PDB entry 8SEA | electron microscopy, 3.40 A resolution | chains A and C of the 4 polymer chains in the assembly

== Chain A ==
Molecule: Ubiquitin-like modifier-activating enzyme 7
From: Homo sapiens
UniProtKB: P41226 (UBA7_HUMAN); residues 1-1012 here = UniProt positions 1-1012
Chain sequence (1012 residues; row label = number of the first residue in the row):
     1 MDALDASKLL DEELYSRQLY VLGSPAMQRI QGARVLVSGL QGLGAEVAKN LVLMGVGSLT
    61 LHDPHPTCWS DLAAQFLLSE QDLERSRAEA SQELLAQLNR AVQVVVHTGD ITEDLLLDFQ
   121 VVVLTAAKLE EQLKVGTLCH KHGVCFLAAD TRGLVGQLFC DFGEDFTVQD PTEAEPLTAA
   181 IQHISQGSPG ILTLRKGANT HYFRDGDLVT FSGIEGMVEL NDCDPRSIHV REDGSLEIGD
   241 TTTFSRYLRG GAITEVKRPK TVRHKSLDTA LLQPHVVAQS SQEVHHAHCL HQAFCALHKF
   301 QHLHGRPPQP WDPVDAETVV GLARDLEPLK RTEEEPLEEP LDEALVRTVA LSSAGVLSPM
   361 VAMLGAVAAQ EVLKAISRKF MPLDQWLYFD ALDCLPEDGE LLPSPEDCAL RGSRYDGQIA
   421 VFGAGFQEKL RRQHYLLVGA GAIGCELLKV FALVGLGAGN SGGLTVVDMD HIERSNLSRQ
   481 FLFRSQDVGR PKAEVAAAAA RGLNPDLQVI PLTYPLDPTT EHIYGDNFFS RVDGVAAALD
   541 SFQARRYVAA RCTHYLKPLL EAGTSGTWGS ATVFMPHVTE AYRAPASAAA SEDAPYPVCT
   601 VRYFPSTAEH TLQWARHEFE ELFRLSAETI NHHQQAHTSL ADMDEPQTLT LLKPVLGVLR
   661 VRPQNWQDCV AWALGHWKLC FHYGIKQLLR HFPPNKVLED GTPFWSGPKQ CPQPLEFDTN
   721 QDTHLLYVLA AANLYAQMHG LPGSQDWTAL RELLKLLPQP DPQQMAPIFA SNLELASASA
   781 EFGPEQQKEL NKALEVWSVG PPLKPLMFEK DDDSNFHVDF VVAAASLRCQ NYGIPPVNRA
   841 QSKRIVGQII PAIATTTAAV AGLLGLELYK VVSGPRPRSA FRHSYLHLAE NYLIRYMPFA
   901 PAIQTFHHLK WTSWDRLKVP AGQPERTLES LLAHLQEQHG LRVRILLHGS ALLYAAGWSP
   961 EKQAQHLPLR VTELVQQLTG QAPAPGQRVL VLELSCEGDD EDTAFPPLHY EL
Unresolved in the structure: 1-20
Ligand contacts: adenosine monophosphate (AMP): Val-438, Gly-439, Ala-440, Gly-441, Ala-442, Ile-443, Val-467, Asp-468, Met-469, Asp-470, Asn-476, Lys-492, Pro-515, Leu-516, Ala-538, Leu-539, Asp-540, Ala-544
Curated features (UniProtKB/Swiss-Prot):
  - active site: Cys-599 (Glycyl thioester intermediate)
  - modified residue: Ser-266 (Phosphoserine)
  - natural variant: Glu-397 to Leu-1012 (deletion: Found in a small consanguineous family with learning disability; uncertain significance)
What the authors report for this chain:
  - catalytic residues: Cys-599 (citing earlier work)
  - catalytic residues: Arg-479 (by similarity / conservation)
  - mutagenesis - D468R: decreased catalytic activity on ISG15
  - specificity-determining residues: Ile-894, Tyr-896, Phe-899 (by similarity / conservation)
  - mutagenesis - R602D, H691D, D999R/E1001K: decreased catalytic activity with Ubiquitin/ISG15-conjugating enzyme E2 L6 (chain C)
  - specificity-determining residues: Ser-995, Asp-999 (proposed by the authors, not directly observed)
  - mutagenesis - K492A: decreased catalytic activity with Ubiquitin-like protein ISG15

== Chain C ==
Molecule: Ubiquitin/ISG15-conjugating enzyme E2 L6
From: Homo sapiens
Notes: EC 2.3.2.23
UniProtKB: O14933 (UB2L6_HUMAN); numbering as in UniProt (aligned over 2-153)
Chain sequence (152 residues; numbered 2 to 153; the number before each row is that of its first residue):
     2 MASMRVVKEL EDLQKKPPPY LRNLSSDDAN VLVWHALLLP DQPPYHLKAF NLRISFPPEY
    62 PFKPPMIKFT TKIYHPNVDE NGQICLPIIS SENWKPSTKT SQVLEALNVL VNRPNIREPK
   122 RMDLADLLTQ NPELFRKNAE EFTLRFGVDR PS
Construct notes: engineered mutation Ser-98 (Cys in O14933), Ser-102 (Cys in O14933), Lys-121 (Leu in O14933)
Curated features (UniProtKB/Swiss-Prot):
  - active site: Cys-86 (Glycyl thioester intermediate)
What the authors report for this chain:
  - catalytic residues: Cys-86 (citing earlier work)
  - mutagenesis - K9E, E119K/D127R: decreased catalytic activity with Ubiquitin-like modifier-activating enzyme 7 (chain A)
  - specificity-determining residues: Met-5, Lys-9 (proposed by the authors, not directly observed)
  - mutagenesis - R6D/K9E/E12K: abolished catalytic activity with Ubiquitin-like modifier-activating enzyme 7 (chain A)

== Interface between chain A and chain C ==
Contacting residue pairs (37):
  Ala-586(A) with Phe-63(C), hydrophobic
  Ala-590(A) with Phe-63(C)
  Pro-595(A) with Lys-64(C); Ser-92(C), hydrogen bond (backbone-side chain)
  Val-598(A) with Glu-119(C)
  Cys-599(A) with Glu-119(C)
  Arg-602(A) with Glu-119(C); Pro-120(C); Met-123(C), hydrogen bond
  Tyr-603(A) with Arg-118(C); Glu-119(C)
  Met-643(A) with Glu-81(C)
  His-691(A) with Met-123(C); Asp-127(C)
  Arg-944(A) with Glu-12(C), salt bridge
  Ile-945(A) with Val-8(C), hydrophobic; Lys-9(C); Glu-12(C)
  Leu-947(A) with Ser-4(C); Met-5(C), hydrophobic; Val-8(C), hydrophobic
  Gly-949(A) with Ser-4(C), hydrogen bond (backbone-side chain)
  Ser-950(A) with Ser-4(C); Val-32(C)
  Ala-951(A) with Asp-29(C); Ala-30(C)
  Leu-952(A) with Val-8(C), hydrophobic; Asp-29(C), hydrogen bond (backbone-backbone)
  Trp-958(A) with Asp-29(C)
  Lys-962(A) with Asp-29(C)
  Leu-978(A) with Ala-30(C)
  Glu-993(A) with Met-2(C); Met-5(C)
  Leu-994(A) with Met-5(C)
  Ser-995(A) with Met-5(C); Lys-9(C), hydrogen bond
  Asp-999(A) with Lys-9(C), salt bridge
Interface residues without a listed pair, chain A (32 interface residues in all): Ser-587, Asp-593, Ala-594, Gln-687, Glu-699, Asp-700, Gly-957, Asp-1000, Glu-1001
Interface residues without a listed pair, chain C (19 interface residues in all): Leu-33

== Overview ==
32 residues of chain A and 19 residues of chain C are in contact; the contacts include 5 hydrogen bonds and 2
salt bridges. Among the polar pairs are Arg-944(A)/Glu-12(C), Asp-999(A)/Lys-9(C) and Pro-595(A)/Ser-92(C).
From the paper: catalytic residues Cys-599(A), Arg-479(A) and Cys-86(C); R602D, H691D and D999R/E1001K of
chain A reduce catalytic activity with Ubiquitin/ISG15-conjugating enzyme E2 L6 (chain C); 8 substitutions
were tested in all.
Chain A is Ubiquitin-like modifier-activating enzyme 7 and chain C is Ubiquitin/ISG15-conjugating enzyme E2
L6, both from Homo sapiens; the structure, Cryo-EM structure of a double loaded human UBA7-UBE2L6-ISG15
thioester mimetic complex (Form 1), was determined by electron microscopy, deposited together with 8SE9, 8SEB
and 8SV8.
